Entry 4G1O (X-ray diffraction, 2.20 A resolution); this record covers chains A and B.

# Chain A (and B)
Protein: Matrix protein
Organism: Newcastle disease virus
Notes: chain B of this document is another copy of the same molecule, construct and numbering; everything in this record applies to it too
UniProt: P11206 (MATRX_NDVA); numbering as in UniProt (aligned over 1-364)
Chain sequence (364 residues; numbered 1 to 364; the number before each row is that of its first residue):
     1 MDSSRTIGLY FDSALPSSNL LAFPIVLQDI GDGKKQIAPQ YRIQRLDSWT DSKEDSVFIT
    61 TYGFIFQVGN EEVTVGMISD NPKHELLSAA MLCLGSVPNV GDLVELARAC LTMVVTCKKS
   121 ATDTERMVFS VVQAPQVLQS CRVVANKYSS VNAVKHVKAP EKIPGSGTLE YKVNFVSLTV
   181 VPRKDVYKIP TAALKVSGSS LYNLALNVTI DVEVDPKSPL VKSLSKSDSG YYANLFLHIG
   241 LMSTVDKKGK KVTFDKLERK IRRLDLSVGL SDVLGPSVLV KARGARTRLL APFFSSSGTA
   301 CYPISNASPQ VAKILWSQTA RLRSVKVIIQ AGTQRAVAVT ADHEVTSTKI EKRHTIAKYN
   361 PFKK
Not modelled in the structure: 1-12, 29-35, 70-83, 363-364 (chain B: 1-16, 27-35, 70-82)

# Interface between chain A and chain B
Residue-residue contacts - 105 pairs, chain A then chain B:
  Pro24(A) - Lys222(B)
  Lys118(A) - Val337(B)  hydrogen bond (side chain-backbone)
  Lys118(A) - Thr340(B)  hydrogen bond (side chain-backbone)
  Lys118(A) - Asp342(B)  salt bridge
  Lys119(A) - Phe236(B)
  Lys119(A) - Gln330(B)  hydrogen bond (backbone-side chain)
  Ser120(A) - Asn203(B)
  Ser120(A) - Phe236(B)
  Ser120(A) - Gln330(B)  hydrogen bond
  Ser120(A) - Gln334(B)  hydrogen bond
  Ala121(A) - Asn203(B)  hydrogen bond (backbone-side chain)
  Ala121(A) - Phe236(B)
  Ala121(A) - His238(B)
  Thr122(A) - Leu194(B)
  Thr122(A) - His238(B)
  Asp123(A) - Leu194(B)
  Asp123(A) - Lys195(B)
  Thr124(A) - Asn306(B)
  Thr124(A) - Ala307(B)
  Glu125(A) - Asn234(B)
  Glu125(A) - Leu235(B)
  Glu125(A) - Phe236(B)  hydrogen bond (side chain-backbone)
  Glu125(A) - Ala307(B)  hydrogen bond (backbone-backbone)
  Glu125(A) - Ser308(B)  hydrogen bond
  Arg126(A) - Gln334(B)
  Val128(A) - Gln334(B)
  Val128(A) - Ala338(B)  hydrophobic
  Ser130(A) - Ala338(B)  hydrogen bond (side chain-backbone)
  Asn146(A) - Arg335(B)
  Tyr148(A) - Gln334(B)
  Tyr148(A) - Arg335(B)
  Tyr148(A) - Ala338(B)  hydrophobic
  Ser150(A) - Gln334(B)  hydrogen bond
  Val154(A) - Pro309(B)  hydrophobic
  Val154(A) - Gln310(B)
  Lys158(A) - Gln310(B)
  Ala159(A) - Ser223(B)
  Glu161(A) - Ser223(B)  hydrogen bond
  Glu161(A) - Ala233(B)
  Glu161(A) - Asn234(B)  hydrogen bond (backbone-backbone)
  Glu161(A) - Gln310(B)
  Glu161(A) - Val311(B)
  Glu161(A) - Ile314(B)
  Lys162(A) - Lys222(B)
  Lys162(A) - Ser223(B)
  Lys162(A) - Leu224(B)  hydrogen bond (side chain-backbone)
  Lys162(A) - Asn234(B)
  Ile163(A) - Asn234(B)
  Pro164(A) - Asn234(B)
  Gly165(A) - Asn207(B)
  Gly165(A) - Phe236(B)
  Gly165(A) - Asp342(B)
  Thr191(A) - Asp123(B)
  Leu194(A) - Thr122(B)
  Leu194(A) - Asp123(B)
  Lys195(A) - Asp123(B)  salt bridge
  Asn203(A) - Ser120(B)
  Asn203(A) - Ala121(B)  hydrogen bond (side chain-backbone)
  Asn207(A) - Gly165(B)
  Lys222(A) - Pro24(B)
  Lys222(A) - Lys162(B)  hydrogen bond (backbone-side chain)
  Ser223(A) - Glu161(B)  hydrogen bond
  Ser223(A) - Lys162(B)
  Leu224(A) - Lys162(B)  hydrogen bond (backbone-side chain)
  Ser225(A) - Lys162(B)
  Ala233(A) - Glu161(B)
  Asn234(A) - Lys119(B)
  Asn234(A) - Glu125(B)
  Asn234(A) - Pro160(B)
  Asn234(A) - Glu161(B)  hydrogen bond (side chain-backbone)
  Asn234(A) - Lys162(B)
  Asn234(A) - Ile163(B)
  Leu235(A) - Glu125(B)
  Phe236(A) - Lys119(B)
  Phe236(A) - Ser120(B)
  Phe236(A) - Ala121(B)
  Phe236(A) - Glu125(B)  hydrogen bond (backbone-side chain)
  Phe236(A) - Gly165(B)
  His238(A) - Ala121(B)
  His238(A) - Thr122(B)
  Asn306(A) - Thr124(B)
  Ala307(A) - Glu125(B)  hydrogen bond (backbone-backbone)
  Ser308(A) - Glu125(B)  hydrogen bond
  Gln310(A) - Val154(B)
  Gln310(A) - Lys158(B)
  Gln310(A) - Glu161(B)
  Gln310(A) - Lys313(B)
  Val311(A) - Glu161(B)
  Lys313(A) - Gln310(B)
  Ile314(A) - Glu161(B)
  Gln330(A) - Lys119(B)  hydrogen bond (side chain-backbone)
  Gln330(A) - Ser120(B)  hydrogen bond
  Gln334(A) - Ser120(B)  hydrogen bond
  Gln334(A) - Arg126(B)
  Gln334(A) - Val128(B)
  Gln334(A) - Tyr148(B)
  Gln334(A) - Ser150(B)  hydrogen bond
  Arg335(A) - Asn146(B)  hydrogen bond (side chain-backbone)
  Arg335(A) - Tyr148(B)
  Val337(A) - Lys118(B)  hydrogen bond (backbone-side chain)
  Ala338(A) - Val128(B)  hydrophobic
  Ala338(A) - Ser130(B)  hydrogen bond (backbone-side chain)
  Ala338(A) - Tyr148(B)  hydrophobic
  Thr340(A) - Lys118(B)  hydrogen bond (backbone-side chain)
  Asp342(A) - Lys118(B)  salt bridge
Interface residues without a listed pair, chain A (58 interface residues in all): Ile25, Gln28, Pro160, Ser166, Pro219, Leu237, Pro309
Interface residues without a listed pair, chain B (60 interface residues in all): Ile25, Val26, Ala159, Pro164, Ser166, Pro219, Ser225, Tyr232, Leu237, Val339, Ala341

# Overview
The interface between chain A and chain B involves 58 residues on one side and 60 on the other, with 30
hydrogen bonds and 3 salt bridges. Among the polar pairs are Lys118(A)-Asp342(B), Lys195(A)-Asp123(B) and
Lys118(A)-Val337(B).
Both chains are Matrix protein (Newcastle disease virus). Entry 4G1O (Crystal structure of Newcastle disease
virus matrix protein) was determined by X-ray diffraction, deposited together with 4G1G and 4G1L.
